8JVH - chain A; structure by electron microscopy, 3.19 A resolution.

[Chain A]
Name: Multidrug resistance protein 1
Organism: Plasmodium falciparum (isolate 3D7)
Reference sequence: Q7K6A5 (Q7K6A5_PLAF7); residues 1-1419 here = UniProt positions 1-1419
Amino-acid sequence (1424 residues; each row starts with the number of its first residue; numbers below 1 keep their minus sign (Gly-4 is residue -4)):
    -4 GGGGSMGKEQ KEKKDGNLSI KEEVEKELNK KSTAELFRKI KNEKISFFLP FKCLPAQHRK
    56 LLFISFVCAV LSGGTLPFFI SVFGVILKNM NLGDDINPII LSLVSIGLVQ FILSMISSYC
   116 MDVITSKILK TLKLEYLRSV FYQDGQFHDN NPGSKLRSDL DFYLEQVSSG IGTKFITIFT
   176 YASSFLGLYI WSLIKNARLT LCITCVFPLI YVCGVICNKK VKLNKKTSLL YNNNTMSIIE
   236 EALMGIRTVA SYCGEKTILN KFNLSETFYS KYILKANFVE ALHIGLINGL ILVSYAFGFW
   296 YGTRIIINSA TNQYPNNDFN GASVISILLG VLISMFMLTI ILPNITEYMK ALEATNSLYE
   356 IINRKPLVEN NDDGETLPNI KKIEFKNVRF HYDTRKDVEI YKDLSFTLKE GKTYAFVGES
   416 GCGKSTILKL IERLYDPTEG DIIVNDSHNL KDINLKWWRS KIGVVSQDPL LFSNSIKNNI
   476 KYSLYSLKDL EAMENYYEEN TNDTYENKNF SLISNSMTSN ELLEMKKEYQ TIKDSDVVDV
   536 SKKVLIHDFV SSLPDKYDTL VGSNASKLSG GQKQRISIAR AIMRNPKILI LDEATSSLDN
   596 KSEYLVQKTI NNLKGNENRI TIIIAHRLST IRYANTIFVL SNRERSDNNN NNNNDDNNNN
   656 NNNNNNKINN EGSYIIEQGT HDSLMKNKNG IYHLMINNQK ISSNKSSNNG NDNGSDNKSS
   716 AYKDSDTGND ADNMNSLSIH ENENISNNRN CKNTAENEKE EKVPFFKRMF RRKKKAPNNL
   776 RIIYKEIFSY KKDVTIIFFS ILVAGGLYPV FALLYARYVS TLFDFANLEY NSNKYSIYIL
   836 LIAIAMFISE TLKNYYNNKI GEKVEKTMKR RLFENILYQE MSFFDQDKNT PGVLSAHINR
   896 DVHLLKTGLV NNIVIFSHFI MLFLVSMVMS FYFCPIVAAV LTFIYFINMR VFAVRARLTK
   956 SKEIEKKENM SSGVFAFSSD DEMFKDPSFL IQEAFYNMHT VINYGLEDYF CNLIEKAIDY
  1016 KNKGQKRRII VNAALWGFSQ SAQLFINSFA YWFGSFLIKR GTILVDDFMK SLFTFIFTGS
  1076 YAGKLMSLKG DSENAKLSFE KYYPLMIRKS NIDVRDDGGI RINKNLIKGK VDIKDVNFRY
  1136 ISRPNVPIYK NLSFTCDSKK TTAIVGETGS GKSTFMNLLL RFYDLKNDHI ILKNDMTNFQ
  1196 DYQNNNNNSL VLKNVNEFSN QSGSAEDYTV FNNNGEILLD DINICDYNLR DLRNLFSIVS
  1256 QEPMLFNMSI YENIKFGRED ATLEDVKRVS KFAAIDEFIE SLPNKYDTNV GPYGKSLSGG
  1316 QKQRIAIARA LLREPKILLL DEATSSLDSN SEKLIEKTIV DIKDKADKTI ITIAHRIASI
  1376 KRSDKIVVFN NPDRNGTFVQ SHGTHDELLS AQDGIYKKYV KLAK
Disordered / not traced: -4 to 12, 306-313, 491-517, 639-664, 696-770, 964-980, 1181-1228, 1419
Sequence notes: expression tag (-4 to 0)
UniProt features mapped onto this chain:
  - region: Met1 to Asn37 (R domain)
  - binding site (ATP): Tyr387, Thr389, Arg390, Ser415, Cys417, Gly418, Lys419, Ser420, Thr421, Gln462, Lys562, Ser564, Gly566, Gln567, Tyr1135, Arg1138, Thr1163, Gly1164, Gly1166, Lys1167 and 7 more in UniProt
  - binding site (Mg(2+)): Gln462, Ser1168, Gln1256
  - site: Phe331 (Important for mefloquine and halofantrine binding)
  - mutagenesis: Met1 to Asn37 (Results in 80% higher ATPase activity), Asn86 (N86Y: Decreases ATPase activity), Tyr184 (Y184F: Increases ATPase activity), Thr199 (T199A: Increases ATPase activity), Lys217 (K217Q: Significantly increases ATPase activity; when associated with Q-220 and Q-221), Lys220 (K220Q: Significantly increases ATPase activity; when associated with Q-217 and Q-221), Lys221 (K221Q: Significantly increases ATPase activity; when associated with Q-217 and Q-220), Phe331 (F331A: Results in less ATPase activity when stimulated with mefloquine or halofantrine, indicating the role of the residue in mefloquine and halofantrine binding), Glu588 (E588Q: Abolishes ATPase activity and xenobiotic transport; when associated with Q-1337), Ser1034 (S1034C: Decreases ATPase activity), Asn1042 (N1042D: Decreases ATPase activity), Asp1246 (D1246Y: Decreases ATPase activity), 1 further mutagenesis entry in UniProt

[Overview]
Curated annotation (UniProt) lists 27 ATP-binding residues, 3 Mg2+-binding residues and 12 mutagenesis sites.
Chain A is Multidrug resistance protein 1 (Plasmodium falciparum (isolate 3D7)); the structure, Cryo-EM
structure of Plasmodium falciparum multidrug resistance protein 1 in the apo state with H1 helix, was
determined by electron microscopy together with 8JW4, 8JWF, 8JWG and 8JWI from the same study.
